8C7J - chains A and B; structure by X-ray diffraction, 2.00 A resolution.

== Chain A ==
Molecule: Fab heavy chain with knob domain
From: Cricetulus griseus
Notes: antibody fragment or engineered binder
Chain sequence (268 residues; numbered 1 to 268; the number before each row is that of its first residue):
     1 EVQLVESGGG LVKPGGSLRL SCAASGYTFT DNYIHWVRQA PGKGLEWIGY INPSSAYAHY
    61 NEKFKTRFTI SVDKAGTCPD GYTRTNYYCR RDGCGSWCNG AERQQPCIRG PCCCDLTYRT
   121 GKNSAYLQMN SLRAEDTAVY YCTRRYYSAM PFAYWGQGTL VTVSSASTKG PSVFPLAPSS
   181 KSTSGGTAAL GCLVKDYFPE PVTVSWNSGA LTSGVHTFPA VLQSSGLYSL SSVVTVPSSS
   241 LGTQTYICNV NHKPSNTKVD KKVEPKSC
Cystine bridges: C22-C142, C78-C89, C94-C112, C98-C113, C192-C248
From the paper describing this entry:
  - contacts within the chain: D73-S124 (hydrogen bond), D73-Y118 (hydrogen bond), T77-T117 (hydrogen bond), T77-R84, T77-R119 (hydrogen bond), C107-C114 (disulfide), A24-N123 (hydrogen bond), R119-N123 (hydrogen bond)
  - conformationally variable residues (loop rearrangement): K74, A75

== Chain B ==
Molecule: Fab light chain
From: Cricetulus griseus
Notes: antibody fragment or engineered binder
Chain sequence (214 residues; row label = number of the first residue in the row):
     1 DIQMTQSPSS LSASVGDRVT ITCRASEDIY SGLAWYQQKP GKVPKLLIYD SSTLHTGVPS
    61 RFSGTGSGTD YTLTISSLQP EDVATYFCQQ NYDFPLTFGQ GTKLEIKRTV AAPSVFIFPP
   121 SDEQLKSGTA SVVCLLNNFY PREAKVQWKV DNALQSGNSQ ESVTEQDSKD STYSLSSTLT
   181 LSKADYEKHK VYACEVTHQG LSSPVTKSFN RGEC
Cystine bridges: C23-C88, C134-C194

== Interface between chain A and chain B ==
Disulfides between the chains: C268(A)-C214(B)
Pairs across the interface (65; chain A residue first):
  Q39(A) - Q38(B)  hydrogen bond
  L45(A) - F87(B)  hydrophobic
  L45(A) - F98(B)
  W47(A) - F94(B)  hydrophobic
  W47(A) - P95(B)  hydrophobic
  W47(A) - L96(B)
  Y50(A) - F94(B)  hydrophobic
  N61(A) - P95(B)
  Y141(A) - Q38(B)  hydrogen bond
  R145(A) - N91(B)  hydrogen bond
  R145(A) - L96(B)
  Y146(A) - H55(B)
  M150(A) - Y49(B)
  P151(A) - A34(B)  hydrophobic
  P151(A) - Y36(B)
  P151(A) - L46(B)
  P151(A) - Y49(B)  hydrophobic
  P151(A) - N91(B)
  F152(A) - Y36(B)  hydrogen bond (backbone-side chain)
  F152(A) - L46(B)
  F152(A) - L96(B)  hydrophobic
  W155(A) - V43(B)  hydrophobic
  W155(A) - P44(B)
  G156(A) - V43(B)
  Q157(A) - V43(B)
  V173(A) - E123(B)
  F174(A) - S121(B)
  F174(A) - E123(B)
  F174(A) - Q124(B)
  P175(A) - S121(B)
  L176(A) - F118(B)
  L176(A) - V133(B)  hydrophobic
  A177(A) - F118(B)
  S180(A) - C214(B)  hydrogen bond (side chain-backbone)
  K181(A) - E213(B)  salt bridge
  A189(A) - F116(B)  hydrophobic
  A189(A) - F118(B)
  L193(A) - S131(B)
  K195(A) - Q124(B)
  K195(A) - S131(B)
  H216(A) - N137(B)  hydrogen bond
  H216(A) - N138(B)  hydrogen bond
  H216(A) - T164(B)
  H216(A) - S174(B)  hydrogen bond
  F218(A) - L135(B)  hydrophobic
  F218(A) - S162(B)
  F218(A) - T164(B)
  F218(A) - S174(B)
  F218(A) - L175(B)
  F218(A) - S176(B)
  P219(A) - S162(B)  hydrogen bond (backbone-side chain)
  P219(A) - V163(B)
  V221(A) - Q160(B)
  V221(A) - E161(B)
  V221(A) - S162(B)
  L222(A) - Q160(B)  hydrogen bond (backbone-side chain)
  Q223(A) - Q160(B)
  S231(A) - S176(B)  hydrogen bond
  V233(A) - L135(B)  hydrophobic
  T235(A) - N137(B)
  K261(A) - E123(B)  salt bridge
  K266(A) - D122(B)  salt bridge
  K266(A) - C214(B)
  S267(A) - C214(B)
  C268(A) - C214(B)  disulfide
Also at the interface, not in a pair above, chain A (47 interface residues in all): H35, V37, G44, E46, H59, A153, T187, A188, L190, T217
Also at the interface, not in a pair above, chain B (40 interface residues in all): K42, Q89, G99, Q100, T129

== Overview ==
Chain A and chain B form an interface of 47 and 40 residues respectively, with 1 disulfide bond, 11 hydrogen
bonds and 3 salt bridges. Polar contacts include K181(A)-E213(B), K261(A)-E123(B) and K266(A)-D122(B). From
the paper: conformational variability at K74(A) and A75(A); contacts within the chain involving D73(A),
S124(A) and Y118(A) among others.
Chain A is Fab heavy chain with knob domain and chain B is Fab light chain, both from Cricetulus griseus; the
structure, Phage display derived serum albumin binding knob domain engineered within a novel VH framework 3
bispecific ..., was determined by X-ray diffraction together with 8C7V from the same study.
